PDB entry 2Q1E | X-ray diffraction, 2.55 A resolution | chains A and B

Chain A (and B):
Name: Amyloidogenic immunoglobulin light chain protein AL-09
From: Homo sapiens
Notes: engineered mutation(s): S30N, N34I, K42Q, N53T, D70E, I83L, Y87H; chain B of this document is another copy of the same molecule, construct and numbering; everything in this record applies to it too
Reference sequence: A2NI60 (A2NI60_HUMAN); residues 1-107 here = UniProt positions 1-107
Chain sequence (109 residues; numbered -1 to 107; the number before each row is that of its first residue; numbers below 1 keep their minus sign (Ala-1 is residue -1)):
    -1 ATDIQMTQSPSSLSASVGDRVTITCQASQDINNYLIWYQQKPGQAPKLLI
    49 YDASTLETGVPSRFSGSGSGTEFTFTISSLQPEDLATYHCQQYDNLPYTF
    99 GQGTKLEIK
Cystine bridges: Cys23-Cys88
What the authors report for this chain:
  - self-association interface (contacts with another copy of this molecule): Asn93
  - conformationally variable residues (side-chain flip): Tyr36, Phe98

How chain A and chain B interact:
Residue-residue contacts (21):
  Thr0(A) - Gln38(B)
  Ile34(A) - Tyr96(B)
  Tyr36(A) - Leu94(B)  hydrophobic
  Tyr36(A) - Pro95(B)
  Gln38(A) - Thr0(B)  hydrogen bond
  Gln42(A) - Thr0(B)
  Pro44(A) - Leu94(B)
  Leu46(A) - Leu94(B)  hydrophobic
  Gln89(A) - Leu94(B)
  Gln89(A) - Pro95(B)
  Gln89(A) - Tyr96(B)  hydrogen bond (side chain-backbone)
  Leu94(A) - Tyr36(B)  hydrophobic
  Leu94(A) - Pro44(B)
  Leu94(A) - Gln89(B)
  Pro95(A) - Tyr36(B)
  Pro95(A) - Gln89(B)
  Pro95(A) - Phe98(B)  hydrophobic
  Tyr96(A) - Gln89(B)  hydrogen bond (backbone-side chain)
  Tyr96(A) - Tyr96(B)
  Phe98(A) - Pro95(B)  hydrophobic
  Phe98(A) - Thr97(B)
Interface residues without a listed pair, chain A (16 interface residues in all): Asp1, Gly41, Asn93, Thr97
Interface residues without a listed pair, chain B (14 interface residues in all): Asp1, Ile34, Leu46, Asn93

Summary:
Chain A and chain B form an interface of 16 and 14 residues respectively, with 3 hydrogen bonds. Polar pairs
include Gln38(A)-Thr0(B) and Gln89(A)-Tyr96(B). From the paper: conformational variability at Tyr36(A) and
Phe98(A); a self-association interface involving Asn93(A).
Chain A and chain B are both Amyloidogenic immunoglobulin light chain protein AL-09 (Homo sapiens); the
structure, Altered dimer interface decreases stability in an amyloidogenic kappa1 Bence Jones protein, was
determined by X-ray diffraction.
